Entry 8G6D (X-ray diffraction, 3.92 A resolution); this record covers chains G and K of the 12 polymer chains in the assembly.

== Chain G (and K) ==
Protein: Virion egress protein UL34
Organism: Human alphaherpesvirus 1 strain 17
Notes: chain K of this document is another copy of the same molecule, construct and numbering; everything in this record applies to it too
Reference sequence: P10218 (UL34_HHV11); numbering as in UniProt (aligned over 15-185)
Sequence (183 residues; each row starts with the number of its first residue):
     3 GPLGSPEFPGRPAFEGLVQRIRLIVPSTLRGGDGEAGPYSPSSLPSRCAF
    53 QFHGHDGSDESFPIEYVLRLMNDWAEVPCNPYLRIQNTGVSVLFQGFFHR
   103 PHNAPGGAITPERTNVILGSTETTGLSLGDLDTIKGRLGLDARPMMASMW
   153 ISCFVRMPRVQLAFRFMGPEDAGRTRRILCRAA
Disordered / not traced: 3-13, 177-185 (chain K: 3-13, 178-185)
Construct notes: expression tag (3-14)
What the authors report for this chain:
  - mutagenesis - D35A/E37A, E37A, T123Q: decreased growth in response to UL34-null
  - mutagenesis - D35A: unchanged growth in response to UL34-null HSV-1
  - mutagenesis - K137A: decreased stability with Nuclear egress protein 1
  - mutagenesis - R139A: unchanged growth in response to UL34-null
  - mutagenesis - K137A, K137A/R139A: decreased growth in response to UL34-null virus
  - mutagenesis - R139A: unchanged binding to Nuclear egress protein 1
  - mutagenesis - K137A, R139A: unchanged expression

== Chain G / chain K interface ==
Residue-residue contacts (4):
  Ser48(G) - Arg139(K)
  Ser48(G) - Leu140(K)
  Pro103(G) - Glu114(K)
  Asn105(G) - Glu114(K)  hydrogen bond
Also at the interface, not in a pair above, chain G (6 interface residues in all): Leu46, Pro47, His104
Also at the interface, not in a pair above, chain K (4 interface residues in all): Gly141

== Overview ==
Chain G and chain K form an interface of 6 and 4 residues respectively, with 1 hydrogen bond. Its one
hydrogen-bonded contact is Asn105(G)-Glu114(K). From the paper: D35A/E37A, E37A and T123Q of chain G reduce
growth in response to UL34-null; K137A and K137A/R139A of chain G reduce growth in response to UL34-null
virus; 7 substitutions were tested in all.
Both chains are Virion egress protein UL34 (Human alphaherpesvirus 1 strain 17). Entry 8G6D (HSV-1 Nuclear
Egress Complex (SUP; UL31-R229L)) was determined by X-ray diffraction.
